Entry 6ESG (electron microscopy, 5.40 A resolution (low resolution: residue-level contacts below are approximate; hydrogen-bond / salt-bridge calls are withheld)); this record covers chains E and I of the 10 polymer chains in the assembly.

[Chain E]
Molecule: Histone H3.2
From: Xenopus laevis
UniProtKB: P84233 (H32_XENLA); residues 1-135 here correspond to UniProt positions 2-136 (UniProt number = residue number + 1)
Amino-acid sequence (135 residues; row label = number of the first residue in the row):
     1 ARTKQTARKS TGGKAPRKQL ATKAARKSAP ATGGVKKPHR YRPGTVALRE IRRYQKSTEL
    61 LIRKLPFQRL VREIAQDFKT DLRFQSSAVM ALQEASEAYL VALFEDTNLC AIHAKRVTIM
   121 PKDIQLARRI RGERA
Unresolved in the structure: 1-41, 134-135
Construct notes: variant Ala102 (Gly103 in P84233)

[Chain I]
Molecule: 147-nt DNA strand
From: synthetic construct
Sequence (147 nucleotides; numbered -73 to 73; the number before each row is that of its first residue; numbers below 1 keep their minus sign (DA-73 is residue -73)):
   -73 ACAGGATGTA TATATCTGAC ACGTGCCTGG AGACTAGGGA GTAATCCCCT TGGCGGTTAA
   -13 AACGCGGGGG ACAGCGCGTA CGTGCGTTTA AGCGGTGCTA GAGCTGTCTA CGACCAATTG
    47 AGCGGCCTCG GCACCGGGAT TCTCCAG
Unresolved in the structure: -73 to -68

[Chain E / chain I interface]
Residue-residue contacts - 14 pairs, chain E then chain I:
  Pro43(E) - DG8(I)
  Pro43(E) - DT9(I)
  Gly44(E) - DT9(I)
  Ala47(E) - DT9(I)
  Arg49(E) - DG-66(I)
  Arg63(E) - DA17(I)
  Arg63(E) - DG18(I)
  Lys64(E) - DG18(I)
  Leu65(E) - DG18(I)
  Pro66(E) - DA17(I)
  Arg69(E) - DA17(I)
  Arg83(E) - DA26(I)
  Arg83(E) - DG27(I)
  Lys115(E) - DC-2(I)
Interface residues without a listed pair, chain E (12 interface residues in all): Ile62

[In short]
Chain E and chain I form an interface of 12 and 8 residues respectively.
Here chain E is Histone H3.2 (Xenopus laevis) and chain I is a 147-nt DNA strand (synthetic construct). Entry
6ESG (Nucleosome breathing : Class 2) was determined by electron microscopy (same publication as 6ESF, 6ESH
and 6ESI).
